PDB entry 9GSX | electron microscopy, 6.50 A resolution (low resolution: residue-level contacts below are approximate; hydrogen-bond / salt-bridge calls are withheld) | chains B and N of the 27 polymer chains in the assembly

Chain B:
Protein: Flagellin
From: Campylobacter jejuni
UniProtKB: A0A5T0F6D4 (A0A5T0F6D4_CAMJU); residue numbers follow UniProt; this construct covers 1-750
Amino-acid sequence (750 residues; numbered 1 to 750; the number before each row is that of its first residue):
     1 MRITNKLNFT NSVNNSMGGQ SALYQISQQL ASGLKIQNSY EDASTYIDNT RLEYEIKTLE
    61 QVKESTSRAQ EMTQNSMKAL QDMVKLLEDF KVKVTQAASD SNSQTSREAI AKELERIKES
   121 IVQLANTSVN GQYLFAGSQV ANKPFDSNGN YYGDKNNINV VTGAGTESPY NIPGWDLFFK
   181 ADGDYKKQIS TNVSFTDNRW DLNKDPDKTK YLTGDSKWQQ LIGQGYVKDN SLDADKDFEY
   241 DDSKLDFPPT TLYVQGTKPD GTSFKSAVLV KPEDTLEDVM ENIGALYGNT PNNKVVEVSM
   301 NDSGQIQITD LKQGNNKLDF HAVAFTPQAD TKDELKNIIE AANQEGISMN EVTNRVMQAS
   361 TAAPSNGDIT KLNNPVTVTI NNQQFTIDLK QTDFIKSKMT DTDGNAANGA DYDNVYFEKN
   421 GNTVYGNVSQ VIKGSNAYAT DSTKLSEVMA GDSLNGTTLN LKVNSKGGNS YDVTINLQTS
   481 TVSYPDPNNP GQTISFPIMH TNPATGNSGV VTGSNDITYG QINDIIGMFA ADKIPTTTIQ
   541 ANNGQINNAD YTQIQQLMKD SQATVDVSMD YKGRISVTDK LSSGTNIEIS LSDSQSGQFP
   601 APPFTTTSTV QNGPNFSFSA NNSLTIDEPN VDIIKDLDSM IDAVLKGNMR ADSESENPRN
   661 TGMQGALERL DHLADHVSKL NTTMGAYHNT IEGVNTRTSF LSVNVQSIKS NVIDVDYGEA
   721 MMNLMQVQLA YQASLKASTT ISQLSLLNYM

Chain N:
Protein: Flagellar hook-associated protein 1
From: Campylobacter jejuni
UniProtKB: A0A5Z5AC44 (A0A5Z5AC44_CAMJU); residue numbers follow UniProt; this construct covers 1-608
Amino-acid sequence (608 residues; each row starts with the number of its first residue):
     1 MGIFGTLYTG VTGLKASEVQ IATTGNNISN ANATFYTRQR VVQTTNGYIT TGGVQVGTGT
    61 AVESIVRLHD EYSYYKLKGA SNQLEYTKYM ASTLQEIAQR FPDLQNTGIL QDLENYNKAW
   121 NDFASNPNEN ATKIALVKAS QTLTESVNNT FATLDKIQKK VNDDIKNTVD EINKIGEEIA
   181 TINKQIYGQE ALPTEHANEL RDRRDELELT LSKLVSAVAS KNEINQDNRL DTTITDPGHQ
   241 YNLSIEGFSI VDGINFHPLK LDYDDKNKSY SIYYETPDEK VRDLTAKISG GQLGAQLDLR
   301 GRNYSKSEGK YEDGIIQGYM DSLDTFAKTM INETNNLYAS SAKSSVTSDY LSGLKGDIPL
   361 VNYDRTIQPG SFDIVIYDDK GDKKLTKTIT IDVNTTMNDI MRQINANTDD NDNKNSNDDV
   421 DDHINASFSY DAKTGDGLFQ INAKSGFKVA IEDKGTNFAG AFSIGGFFSG TDASDMKVKD
   481 SILNDPSTVR ASSNGVDSGN DMANKIIQLQ YDKVNFYNED GTIDNLTMEE YYRKLTGKIA
   541 SDGENNNVVN SSNETLYNSV YSEYQSKSGV NTNEELAALI QYQSSYGAAA KIVSTVDQML
   601 DTLLGLKS

How chain B and chain N interact:
Residue-residue contacts (93):
  M1(B) - N571(N)
  M1(B) - N573(N)
  M1(B) - E574(N)
  R2(B) - N30(N)
  R2(B) - A31(N)
  R2(B) - N32(N)
  R2(B) - A33(N)
  R2(B) - V570(N)
  R2(B) - N571(N)
  R2(B) - T572(N)
  R2(B) - N573(N)
  I3(B) - Q565(N)
  I3(B) - S568(N)
  I3(B) - G569(N)
  K6(B) - T34(N)
  K6(B) - Y561(N)
  K6(B) - Q565(N)
  L7(B) - Q565(N)
  T10(B) - Y561(N)
  Q37(B) - L104(N)
  N38(B) - L104(N)
  S39(B) - A98(N)
  S39(B) - L104(N)
  S39(B) - A540(N)
  Y40(B) - Q95(N)
  Y40(B) - A98(N)
  Y40(B) - Q99(N)
  Y40(B) - A540(N)
  Y40(B) - E544(N)
  A43(B) - A540(N)
  Y46(B) - D103(N)
  Y46(B) - L104(N)
  I47(B) - D103(N)
  I47(B) - E529(N)
  I47(B) - R533(N)
  I47(B) - T536(N)
  I47(B) - G537(N)
  I47(B) - A540(N)
  D48(B) - R533(N)
  T50(B) - D103(N)
  T50(B) - L110(N)
  T50(B) - E529(N)
  T50(B) - R533(N)
  R51(B) - E529(N)
  R51(B) - R533(N)
  Y54(B) - E114(N)
  Y54(B) - Q510(N)
  Y54(B) - Y511(N)
  K57(B) - L110(N)
  K57(B) - Q111(N)
  K57(B) - E114(N)
  T58(B) - E114(N)
  Q61(B) - E114(N)
  Q61(B) - N117(N)
  Q61(B) - K118(N)
  Q61(B) - N121(N)
  R68(B) - D122(N)
  R68(B) - S125(N)
  N130(B) - N128(N)
  Q132(B) - S125(N)
  Q132(B) - N126(N)
  Q132(B) - N128(N)
  S138(B) - S498(N)
  Q139(B) - D382(N)
  Q139(B) - S498(N)
  V140(B) - S498(N)
  A141(B) - S498(N)
  I158(B) - N500(N)
  V161(B) - N504(N)
  V161(B) - I507(N)
  A164(B) - Q508(N)
  G165(B) - Q508(N)
  T166(B) - Q508(N)
  E167(B) - N504(N)
  E167(B) - K505(N)
  S442(B) - N411(N)
  S442(B) - D412(N)
  S442(B) - N413(N)
  K444(B) - D412(N)
  H500(B) - K414(N)
  P503(B) - N407(N)
  T512(B) - K414(N)
  D516(B) - K414(N)
  I517(B) - K414(N)
  T518(B) - D412(N)
  T518(B) - N413(N)
  T518(B) - K414(N)
  Q521(B) - N413(N)
  Q521(B) - K414(N)
  Q555(B) - N417(N)
  K559(B) - N417(N)
  K559(B) - D418(N)
  Q562(B) - D418(N)
Other interface residues (no listed pair), chain B (55 interface residues in all): N11, V62, N142, N159, G163, D441, T501, G513, G520, M558
Other interface residues (no listed pair), chain N (64 interface residues in all): Q105, P127, K380, G381, N415, S416, D422, G499, Y532, S541, G543, N547, S562

In short:
55 residues of chain B face 64 of chain N across their interface.
Chain B is Flagellin and chain N is Flagellar hook-associated protein 1, both from Campylobacter jejuni; the
structure, Campylobacter hook-filament junction-cap complex, was determined by electron microscopy together
with 9GNZ and 9GO6 from the same study.
